Entry 8V4Y (electron microscopy, 2.80 A resolution); this record covers chains E and J of the 11 polymer chains in the assembly.

== Chain E ==
Molecule: Histone H3.2
Organism: Xenopus laevis
UniProtKB: P84233 (H32_XENLA); residues 1-135 here correspond to UniProt positions 2-136 (UniProt number = residue number + 1)
Chain sequence (135 residues; each row starts with the number of its first residue):
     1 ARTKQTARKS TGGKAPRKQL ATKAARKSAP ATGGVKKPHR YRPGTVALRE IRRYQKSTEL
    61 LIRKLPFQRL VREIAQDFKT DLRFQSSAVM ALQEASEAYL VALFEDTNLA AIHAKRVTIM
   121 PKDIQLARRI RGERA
Disordered / not traced: 1-38, 134-135
Construct notes: engineered mutation Ala102 (Gly103 in P84233), Ala110 (Cys111 in P84233)
Swiss-Prot annotation at these positions:
  - modified residue: Arg2 (Asymmetric dimethylarginine), Thr3 (Phosphothreonine), Lys4 (Allysine), Gln5 (5-glutamyl dopamine), Thr6 (Phosphothreonine), Arg8 (Citrulline), Lys9 (N6,N6,N6-trimethyllysine), Ser10 (ADP-ribosylserine), Thr11 (Phosphothreonine), Lys14 (N6-(2-hydroxyisobutyryl)lysine), Arg17 (Asymmetric dimethylarginine), Lys18 (N6-(2-hydroxyisobutyryl)lysine), Lys23 (N6-(2-hydroxyisobutyryl)lysine), Arg26 (Citrulline), Lys27 (N6,N6,N6-trimethyllysine), Ser28 (ADP-ribosylserine), Lys36 (N6,N6,N6-trimethyllysine), Lys37 (N6-methyllysine), Tyr41 (Phosphotyrosine), Lys56 (N6,N6,N6-trimethyllysine) and 8 more in UniProt

== Chain J ==
Molecule: Widom 601 DNA (147-mer) with 60 base pairs flanking DNA (forward strand)
Sequence (207 nucleotides; numbered 1 to 207; the number before each row is that of its first residue):
     1 CTGGAGAATC CCGGTGCCGA GGCCGCTCAA TTGGTCGTAG ACAGCTCTAG CACCGCTTAA
    61 ACGCACGTAC GCGCTGTCCC CCGCGTTTTA ACCGCCAAGG GGATTACTCC CTAGTCTCCA
   121 GGCACGTGTC AGATATATAC ATCCTGTGCA TGTATTGAAC AGCGACCTTG CCGGTGCCAG
   181 TCGGATAGTG TTCCGAGCTC CCACTCT
Disordered / not traced: 148-207

== Chain E / chain J interface ==
Pairs across the interface (19; chain E residue first):
  Arg40(E) - DG83(J)  sugar contact
  Arg40(E) - DC84(J)  hydrogen bond to the sugar
  Tyr41(E) - DA7(J)  phosphate contact
  Tyr41(E) - DC84(J)  phosphate contact
  Gly44(E) - DC82(J)  phosphate contact
  Gly44(E) - DG83(J)  hydrogen bond to the phosphate
  Thr45(E) - DG83(J)  phosphate contact
  Val46(E) - DG83(J)  hydrogen bond to the phosphate
  Ala47(E) - DG83(J)  hydrogen bond to the phosphate
  Arg49(E) - DA8(J)  salt bridge to the phosphate
  Arg49(E) - DT9(J)  salt bridge to the phosphate
  Lys56(E) - DC10(J)  salt bridge to the phosphate
  Arg63(E) - DA91(J)  sugar contact
  Lys64(E) - DC92(J)  phosphate contact
  Leu65(E) - DA91(J)  phosphate contact
  Leu65(E) - DC92(J)  phosphate contact
  Pro66(E) - DA91(J)  phosphate contact
  Arg69(E) - DA91(J)  salt bridge to the phosphate
  Arg83(E) - DG100(J)  hydrogen bond to the base
Other interface residues (no listed pair), chain E (17 interface residues in all): Arg42, Pro43, Lys115
Other interface residues (no listed pair), chain J (12 interface residues in all): DG73, DG101

== Summary ==
17 residues of chain E face 12 of chain J across their interface, with 5 hydrogen bonds and 4 salt bridges.
Polar pairs include Arg83(E)-DG100(J), Arg40(E)-DC84(J) and Gly44(E)-DG83(J).
Chain E is Histone H3.2 (Xenopus laevis) and chain J is Widom 601 DNA (147-mer) with 60 base pairs flanking
DNA (forward strand); the structure, Cryo-EM structure of singly-bound SNF2h-nucleosome complex with SNF2h at
inactive SHL2 (conformation 1), was determined by electron microscopy together with 8V6V and 8V7L from the
same study.
